PDB entry 2OC0 | X-ray diffraction, 2.30 A resolution | chains A and D of the 4 polymer chains in the assembly

# Chain A
Protein: Hepatitis C Virus
Source organism: Hepatitis C virus
UniProtKB: Q9ELS8 (Q9ELS8_9HEPC); residues 1-181 here correspond to UniProt positions 1027-1207 (UniProt number = residue number + 1026)
Amino-acid sequence (200 residues; row label = number of the first residue in the row; numbers below 1 keep their minus sign (Met-10 is residue -10)):
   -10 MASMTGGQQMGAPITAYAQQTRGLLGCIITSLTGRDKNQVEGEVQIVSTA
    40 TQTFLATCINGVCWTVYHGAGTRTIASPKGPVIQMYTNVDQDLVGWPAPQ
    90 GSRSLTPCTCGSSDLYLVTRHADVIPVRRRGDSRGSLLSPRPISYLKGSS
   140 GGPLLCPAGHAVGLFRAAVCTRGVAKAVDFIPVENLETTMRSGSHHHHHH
Disordered / not traced: -10 to 0, 182-189
Covalently attached groups: beta-mercaptoethanol (BME) linked to Cys16; compound HU1 linked to Ser139
Construct notes: cloning artifact (-10 to 0, 182-183); conflict Arg119 (Gln1145 in Q9ELS8); expression tag (184-189)
Ion coordination: Zn2+: Cys97, Cys99, Cys145
Ligand contacts: HU1 (tert-butyl {(1S)-2-[(1R,2S,5S)-2-({[(1S)-3-amino-1-(cyclobutylmethyl)-2,3-dioxopropyl]amino}carbonyl)-6,6-dimethyl-3-azabicyclo[3.1.0]hex-3-yl]-1-cyclohexyl-2-oxoethyl}carbamate): Gln41, Thr42, Phe43, His57, Asp81, Arg123, Ile132, Leu135, Lys136, Gly137, Ser138, Phe154, Arg155, Ala156, Ala157, Val158, Cys159, Asp168

# Chain D
Protein: Hepatitis C virus
Notes: engineered mutation(s): C22S
UniProtKB: Q9QP06 (Q9QP06_9HEPC); residues 21-39 here correspond to UniProt positions 1678-1696 (UniProt number = residue number + 1657)
Amino-acid sequence (23 residues; each row starts with the number of its first residue):
    19 KKGSVVIVGRIVLSGKPAIIPKK
Disordered / not traced: 19-20, 37-41
Construct notes: cloning artifact (19-20, 40-41)

# Chain A / chain D interface
Contacting residue pairs - 8 pairs, chain A then chain D:
  Thr4(A) with Leu31(D), hydrogen bond (side chain-backbone); Ser32(D)
  Ala5(A) with Ser32(D)
  Tyr6(A) with Ser32(D); Lys34(D); Pro35(D)
  Ala7(A) with Lys34(D), hydrogen bond (backbone-side chain)
  Gln8(A) with Pro35(D)
Other interface residues (no listed pair), chain D (5 interface residues in all): Gly33

# Summary
The chain A/chain D interface involves 5 residues from each chain, with 2 hydrogen bonds. Among the polar
pairs are Thr4(A)-Leu31(D) and Ala7(A)-Lys34(D). Covalently linked compound HU1: at Ser139(A). The Zn2+ site
is built by Cys97(A), Cys99(A) and Cys145(A).
Chain A is Hepatitis C Virus (Hepatitis C virus) and chain D is Hepatitis C virus; the structure, Structure of
NS3 complexed with a ketoamide inhibitor SCh491762, was determined by X-ray diffraction, deposited together
with 2O8M, 2OBO, 2OBQ, 2OC1, 2OC7 and 2OC8.
